PDB entry 8FAY | X-ray diffraction, 1.91 A resolution | chains A and C of the 3 polymer chains in the assembly

Chain A:
Name: Adenine DNA glycosylase
Source organism: Homo sapiens
Notes: EC 3.2.2.31
UniProt: Q9UIF7 (MUTYH_HUMAN), isoform Q9UIF7-6; residues 67-519 here correspond to UniProt positions 39-491 (UniProt number = residue number - 28)
Chain sequence (459 residues; numbered 61 to 519; the number before each row is that of its first residue):
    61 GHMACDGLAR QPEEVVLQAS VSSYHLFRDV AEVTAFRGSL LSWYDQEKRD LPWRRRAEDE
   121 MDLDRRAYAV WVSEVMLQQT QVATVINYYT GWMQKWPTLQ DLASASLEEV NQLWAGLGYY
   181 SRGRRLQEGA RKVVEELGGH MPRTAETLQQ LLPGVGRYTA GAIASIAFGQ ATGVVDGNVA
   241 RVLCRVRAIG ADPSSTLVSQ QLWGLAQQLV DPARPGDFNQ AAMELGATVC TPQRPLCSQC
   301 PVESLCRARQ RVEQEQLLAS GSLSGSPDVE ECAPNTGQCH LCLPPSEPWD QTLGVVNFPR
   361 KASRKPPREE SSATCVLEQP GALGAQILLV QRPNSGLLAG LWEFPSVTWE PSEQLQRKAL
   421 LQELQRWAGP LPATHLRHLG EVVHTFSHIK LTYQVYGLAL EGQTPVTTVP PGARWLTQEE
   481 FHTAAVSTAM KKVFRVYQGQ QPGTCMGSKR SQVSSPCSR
Disordered / not traced: 61-85, 324-347, 463-467, 508-519
Sequence notes: expression tag (61-66)
Bound ions: 4Fe-4S cluster Fe: Cys290, Cys297, Cys300, Cys306
Residues lining bound ligands: 4Fe-4S cluster (SF4): Arg245, Val246, Val289, Cys290, Pro295, Leu296, Cys297, Cys300, Val302, Glu303, Cys306, Arg309, Val355
From the paper describing this entry:
  - 4Fe-4S cluster coordination: Cys290, Cys306
  - contacts within the chain: Asp236-Asn238 (hydrogen bond), Asn238-Arg241 (hydrogen bond), Arg241-Cys290 (hydrogen bond)
  - binding site for the 11-nt DNA strand (chain C): Asn238, Arg241
  - catalytic residues: Glu134, Asp236 (citing earlier work)
  - catalytic residues: Tyr218
  - binding site for the 11-nt DNA strand: Ser447
  - conformationally variable residues (order/disorder transition): Ser324 to Glu347
  - disease-associated variants - R241Q: abolished catalytic activity on OG:THF-DNA duplex
  - disease-associated variants - W103C, N238S, R241W, R245C, C290W, P295L, C306W: abolished catalytic activity
  - disease-associated variants - N238S (4-fold): decreased binding to product and substrate analog duplex
  - disease-associated variants - R241Q (45- and 20-fold): decreased binding to product
  - disease-associated variants - R241Q (20-fold): decreased binding to substrate analog
  - disease-associated variants - N238S, R241Q: unchanged stability
  - disease-associated variants - N238S, R241Q, V246F, R309C: unchanged binding to 4Fe-4S cluster
  - disease-associated variants - R241W: abolished binding to DNA
  - disease-associated variants - W103C, W103R, R241W, R245C, R245H, C290W, P295L, C306W: abolished binding to 4Fe-4S cluster
  - disease-associated variants - V246F, R309C: unchanged catalytic activity
  - disease-associated variants - R309C (8-fold): decreased binding to fA:OG duplex
  - disease-associated variants - V246F: unchanged binding to substrate
  - disease-associated variants - W103C, W103R: decreased stability
  - disease-associated variants - R241Q, R245H: decreased catalytic activity

Chain C:
Molecule: 11-nt DNA strand
Sequence (11 nucleotides; each row starts with the number of its first residue):
    12 TGTCCAXGTC T
Modified positions: NR1 ((3R,4R)-3-hydroxy-4-[(phosphonooxy)methyl]pyrrolidinium) at position 18

Chain A / chain C interface:
Pairs across the interface (36; chain A residue first):
  Leu137(A) - NR1_18(C)  sugar contact
  Leu137(A) - DG19(C)  phosphate contact
  Gln138(A) - DG19(C)  sugar contact
  Gln138(A) - DT20(C)  sugar contact
  Gln139(A) - DA17(C)  base contact
  Gln139(A) - DG19(C)  hydrogen bond to the phosphate
  Thr140(A) - DA17(C)  base contact
  Thr140(A) - NR1_18(C)  sugar contact
  Gln141(A) - DA17(C)  hydrogen bond to the sugar
  Gln141(A) - NR1_18(C)  phosphate contact
  Val142(A) - NR1_18(C)  hydrogen bond to the phosphate
  Tyr179(A) - DG19(C)  base contact
  Arg185(A) - DC21(C)  sugar contact
  Pro213(A) - DC21(C)  phosphate contact
  Gly214(A) - DT20(C)  sugar contact
  Gly214(A) - DC21(C)  hydrogen bond to the phosphate
  Val215(A) - DT20(C)  phosphate contact
  Val215(A) - DC21(C)  phosphate contact
  Gly216(A) - DT20(C)  hydrogen bond to the phosphate
  Gly216(A) - DC21(C)  phosphate contact
  Arg217(A) - DT20(C)  phosphate contact
  Tyr218(A) - NR1_18(C)  base contact
  Tyr218(A) - DG19(C)  phosphate contact
  Tyr218(A) - DT20(C)  hydrogen bond to the phosphate
  Thr219(A) - DG19(C)  phosphate contact
  Thr219(A) - DT20(C)  hydrogen bond to the phosphate
  Asp236(A) - NR1_18(C)  base contact
  Asp236(A) - DG19(C)  phosphate contact
  Gly237(A) - DA17(C)  phosphate contact
  Gly237(A) - DG19(C)  hydrogen bond to the phosphate
  Asn238(A) - DA17(C)  phosphate contact
  Asn238(A) - NR1_18(C)  hydrogen bond to the phosphate
  Arg241(A) - DC16(C)  hydrogen bond to the phosphate
  Arg241(A) - DA17(C)  salt bridge to the phosphate
  Met283(A) - NR1_18(C)  base contact
  Ala362(A) - DC16(C)  phosphate contact
Also at the interface, not in a pair above, chain A (26 interface residues in all): Glu134, Leu212, Ala287, Pro292, Lys361

In short:
26 residues of chain A and 6 residues of chain C are in contact; the contacts include 10 hydrogen bonds and 1
salt bridge. Among the polar pairs are Gln141(A)-DA17(C), Gln139(A)-DG19(C) and Val142(A)-NR1_18(C). The paper
reports catalytic residues Glu134(A), Asp236(A) and Tyr218(A); W103C, W103R and R241W of chain A, among
others, abolish binding to 4Fe-4S cluster; 12 substitutions were tested in all.
Chain A is Adenine DNA glycosylase (Homo sapiens) and chain C is an 11-nt DNA strand; the structure, Human
MUTYH adenine glycosylase bound to DNA containing a transition state analog (1N) paired with d(8-oxo-G), was
determined by X-ray diffraction (same publication as 9BS2).
